9C4C - chains A and E of the 6 polymer chains in the assembly; structure by electron microscopy, 3.09 A resolution.

[Chain A]
Molecule: 39-nt DNA strand
Sequence (39 nucleotides; numbered 22 to 60; the number before each row is that of its first residue):
    22 TTTTTTTCTGTCACCTTATTTATTAGTAAACAGGAAACA

[Chain E]
Protein: HTH-type transcriptional regulator MntR
Source organism: Bacillus subtilis
Reference sequence: P54512 (MNTR_BACSU); numbering as in UniProt (aligned over 1-142)
Amino-acid sequence (142 residues; numbered 1 to 142; the number before each row is that of its first residue):
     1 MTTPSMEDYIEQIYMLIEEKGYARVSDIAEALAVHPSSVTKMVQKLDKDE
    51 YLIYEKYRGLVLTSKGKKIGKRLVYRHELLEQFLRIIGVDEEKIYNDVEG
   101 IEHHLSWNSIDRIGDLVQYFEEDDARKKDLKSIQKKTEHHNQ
Unresolved in the structure: 1-2, 139-142
Metal / ion sites: Mn2+ site 1: Asp8, Glu99, Glu102, His103; Mn2+ site 2: Glu11, His77, Glu99, Glu102
Curated features (UniProtKB/Swiss-Prot):
  - binding site (Cd(2+)): Asp8, Glu11, His77, Glu99, Glu102, His103
  - binding site (Mn(2+)): Asp8, Glu11, His77, Glu99, Glu102, His103
  - mutagenesis: Asp8 (D8M: Binds only one manganese ion, in a pseudo-hexacoordinate geometry), Glu11 (E11K: Retains selectivity for activation by Mn(2+) and Cd(2+) over Co(2+) and Fe(2+). Can bind Mn(2+) in the C site, despite alteration to the A site, and adopt active DNA-binding conformations ...), His77 (H77A: Retains selectivity for activation by Mn(2+) and Cd(2+) over Co(2+) and Fe(2+). Can bind Mn(2+) in the C site, despite alteration to the A site, and adopt active DNA-binding conformations ...)
Reported in the primary citation:
  - binding site for the 39-nt DNA strand (chain A): Arg24, Val25, Ser26, His35 to Lys48, Tyr54, Lys56, Tyr57, Arg58
  - specificity-determining residues: Pro36
  - mutagenesis - Y22A: abolished binding to P84
  - mutagenesis - Y22A, D27A: unchanged binding to C84
  - mutagenesis - Y22A, D27A: unchanged binding to H26
  - mutagenesis - D27A: increased binding to P84

[How chain A and chain E interact]
Pairs across the interface (14):
  DT24(A) - Ser26(E)  sugar contact
  DT25(A) - Arg24(E)  salt bridge to the phosphate
  DT25(A) - Val25(E)  phosphate contact
  DT25(A) - Ser26(E)  hydrogen bond to the phosphate
  DT25(A) - Tyr57(E)  hydrogen bond to the base
  DT26(A) - Val25(E)  phosphate contact
  DT26(A) - Thr40(E)  hydrogen bond to the phosphate
  DT26(A) - Tyr54(E)  hydrogen bond to the phosphate
  DT26(A) - Lys56(E)  hydrogen bond to the phosphate
  DT26(A) - Tyr57(E)  sugar contact
  DT27(A) - Ser37(E)  base contact
  DT27(A) - Thr40(E)  base contact
  DT27(A) - Gln44(E)  phosphate contact
  DT27(A) - Lys56(E)  salt bridge to the phosphate
Other interface residues (no listed pair), chain E (10 interface residues in all): Glu55

[Summary]
The interface between chain A and chain E involves 4 residues on one side and 10 on the other; the contacts
include 5 hydrogen bonds and 2 salt bridges. Among the polar pairs are DT25(A)-Tyr57(E), DT25(A)-Ser26(E) and
DT26(A)-Thr40(E). The paper reports a binding site for the 39-nt DNA strand (chain A) at Arg24(E), Val25(E)
and Ser26(E) among others; Y22A of chain E abolishes binding to P84.
Here chain A is a 39-nt DNA strand and chain E is HTH-type transcriptional regulator MntR (Bacillus subtilis).
Entry 9C4C (The structure of two MntR dimers bound to the native mnep promoter sequence) was determined by
electron microscopy (same publication as 9C4D).
